Entry 5FJ9 (electron microscopy, 4.60 A resolution (low resolution: residue-level contacts below are approximate; hydrogen-bond / salt-bridge calls are withheld)); this record covers chains B and J of the 17 polymer chains in the assembly.

Chain B:
Protein: DNA-directed RNA polymerase III subunit RPC2
Source organism: Saccharomyces cerevisiae
Notes: EC 2.7.7.6
Reference sequence: P22276 (RPC2_YEAST); numbering as in UniProt (aligned over 1-1149)
Chain sequence (1149 residues; row label = number of the first residue in the row):
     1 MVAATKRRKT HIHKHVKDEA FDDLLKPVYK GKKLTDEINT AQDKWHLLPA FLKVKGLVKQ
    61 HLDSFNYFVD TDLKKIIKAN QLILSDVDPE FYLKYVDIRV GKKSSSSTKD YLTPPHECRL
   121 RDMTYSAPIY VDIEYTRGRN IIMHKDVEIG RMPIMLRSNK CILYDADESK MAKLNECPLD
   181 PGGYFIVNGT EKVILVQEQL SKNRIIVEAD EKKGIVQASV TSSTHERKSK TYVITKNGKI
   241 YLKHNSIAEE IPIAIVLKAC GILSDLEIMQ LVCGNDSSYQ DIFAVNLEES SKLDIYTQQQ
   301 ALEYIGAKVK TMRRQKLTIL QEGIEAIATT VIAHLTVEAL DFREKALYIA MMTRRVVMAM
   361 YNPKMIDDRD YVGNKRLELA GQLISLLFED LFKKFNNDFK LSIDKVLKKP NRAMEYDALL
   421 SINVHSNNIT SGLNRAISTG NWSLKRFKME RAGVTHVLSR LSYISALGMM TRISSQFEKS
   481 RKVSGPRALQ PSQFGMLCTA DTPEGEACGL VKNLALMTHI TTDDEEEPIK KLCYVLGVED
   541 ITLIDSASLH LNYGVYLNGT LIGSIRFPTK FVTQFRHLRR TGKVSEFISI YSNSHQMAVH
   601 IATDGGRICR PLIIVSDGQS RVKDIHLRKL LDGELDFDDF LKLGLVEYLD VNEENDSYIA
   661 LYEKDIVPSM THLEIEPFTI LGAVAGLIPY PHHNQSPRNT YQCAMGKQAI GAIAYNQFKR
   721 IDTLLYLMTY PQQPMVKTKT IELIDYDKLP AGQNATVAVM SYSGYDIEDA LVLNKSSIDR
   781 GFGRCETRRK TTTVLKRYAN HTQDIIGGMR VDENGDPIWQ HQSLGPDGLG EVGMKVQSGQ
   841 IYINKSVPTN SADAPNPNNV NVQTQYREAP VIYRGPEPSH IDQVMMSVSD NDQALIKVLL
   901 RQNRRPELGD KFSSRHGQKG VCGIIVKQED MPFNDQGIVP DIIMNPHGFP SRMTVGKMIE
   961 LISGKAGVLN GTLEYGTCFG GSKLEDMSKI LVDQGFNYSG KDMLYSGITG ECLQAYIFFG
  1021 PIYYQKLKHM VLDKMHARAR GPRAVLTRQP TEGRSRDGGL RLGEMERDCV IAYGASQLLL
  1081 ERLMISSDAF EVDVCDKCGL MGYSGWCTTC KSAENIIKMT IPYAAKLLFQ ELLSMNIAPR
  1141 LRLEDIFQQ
Not modelled in the structure: 1-35
Curated features (UniProtKB/Swiss-Prot):
  - zinc finger: Cys-1095 to Cys-1110 (C4-type)
  - binding site (Zn(2+)): Cys-1095, Cys-1098, Cys-1107, Cys-1110
Ion coordination: Zn2+: Cys-1098, Cys-1107, Cys-1110

Chain J:
Protein: DNA-directed RNA polymerases I, II, and III subunit rpabc 5
Source organism: Saccharomyces cerevisiae
Reference sequence: P22139 (RPAB5_YEAST); residue numbers follow UniProt; this construct covers 1-70
Chain sequence (70 residues; numbered 1 to 70; the number before each row is that of its first residue):
     1 MIVPVRCFSC GKVVGDKWES YLNLLQEDEL DEGTALSRLG LKRYCCRRMI LTHVDLIEKF
    61 LRYNPLEKRD
Not modelled in the structure: 68-70
Curated features (UniProtKB/Swiss-Prot):
  - binding site (Zn(2+)): Cys-7, Cys-10, Cys-45, Cys-46
  - cross-link: Lys-59 (Glycyl lysine isopeptide (Lys-Gly) (interchain with G-Cter in ubiquitin))
Ion coordination: Zn2+: Cys-7, Cys-10, Cys-45, Cys-46

Interface between chain B and chain J:
Pairs across the interface (48):
  Glu-168(B) / Arg-62(J)
  Ala-172(B) / Arg-62(J)
  Asn-175(B) / Tyr-63(J)
  Glu-176(B) / Tyr-63(J)
  Cys-177(B) / Tyr-63(J)
  Pro-178(B) / Tyr-63(J)
  Ala-714(B) / Phe-60(J)
  Tyr-715(B) / Lys-59(J)
  Tyr-715(B) / Phe-60(J)
  Tyr-715(B) / Tyr-63(J)
  Asn-716(B) / Tyr-63(J)
  Gln-717(B) / Phe-60(J)
  Phe-718(B) / Phe-60(J)
  Lys-719(B) / Tyr-63(J)
  Thr-729(B) / Met-1(J)
  Tyr-730(B) / Ile-2(J)
  Pro-731(B) / Met-1(J)
  Pro-731(B) / Val-54(J)
  Pro-731(B) / Leu-56(J)
  Gln-732(B) / Val-54(J)
  Gln-733(B) / Thr-52(J)
  Gln-733(B) / Val-54(J)
  Met-735(B) / Thr-52(J)
  Asp-747(B) / Val-54(J)
  Leu-749(B) / Leu-56(J)
  Pro-750(B) / Val-54(J)
  Asn-754(B) / Arg-48(J)
  Ala-755(B) / Arg-48(J)
  Ser-777(B) / Phe-8(J)
  Arg-780(B) / Cys-7(J)
  Arg-780(B) / Phe-8(J)
  Arg-780(B) / Cys-10(J)
  Arg-780(B) / Gly-11(J)
  Gly-781(B) / Phe-8(J)
  Gln-936(B) / Arg-43(J)
  Ile-938(B) / Cys-10(J)
  Ile-938(B) / Arg-43(J)
  Ile-938(B) / Cys-45(J)
  Val-939(B) / Ser-9(J)
  Val-968(B) / Tyr-44(J)
  Val-968(B) / Arg-47(J)
  Val-968(B) / Leu-51(J)
  Leu-969(B) / Arg-47(J)
  Asn-970(B) / Gly-33(J)
  Gly-971(B) / Glu-32(J)
  Gly-971(B) / Leu-51(J)
  Leu-973(B) / Leu-51(J)
  Phe-1019(B) / Tyr-44(J)
Also at the interface, not in a pair above, chain B (43 interface residues in all): Met-171, Lys-748, Thr-756, Ser-776, Phe-782, Gly-967, Thr-972, Pro-1021
Also at the interface, not in a pair above, chain J (25 interface residues in all): Pro-4, Arg-6, Met-49

Overview:
43 residues of chain B face 25 of chain J across their interface. Cys-1098(B), Cys-1107(B) and Cys-1110(B)
form the Zn2+ site. Curated annotation (UniProt) lists 4 Zn2+-binding residues on chain B; 4 Zn2+-binding
residues on chain J.
Here chain B is DNA-directed RNA polymerase III subunit RPC2 and chain J is DNA-directed RNA polymerases I,
II, and III subunit rpabc 5, both from Saccharomyces cerevisiae. Entry 5FJ9 (Cryo-EM structure of yeast apo
RNA polymerase III at 4.6 A) was determined by electron microscopy, deposited together with 5FJ8 and 5FJA.
